PDB entry 2ZBL | X-ray diffraction, 1.60 A resolution | chains A and B of the 6 polymer chains in the assembly

== Chain A (and B) ==
Name: Putative isomerase
Organism: Salmonella typhimurium
Notes: chain B of this document is another copy of the same molecule, construct and numbering; everything in this record applies to it too
UniProt: Q8ZKT7 (Q8ZKT7_SALTY); numbering as in UniProt (aligned over 1-413)
Amino-acid sequence (421 residues; row label = number of the first residue in the row):
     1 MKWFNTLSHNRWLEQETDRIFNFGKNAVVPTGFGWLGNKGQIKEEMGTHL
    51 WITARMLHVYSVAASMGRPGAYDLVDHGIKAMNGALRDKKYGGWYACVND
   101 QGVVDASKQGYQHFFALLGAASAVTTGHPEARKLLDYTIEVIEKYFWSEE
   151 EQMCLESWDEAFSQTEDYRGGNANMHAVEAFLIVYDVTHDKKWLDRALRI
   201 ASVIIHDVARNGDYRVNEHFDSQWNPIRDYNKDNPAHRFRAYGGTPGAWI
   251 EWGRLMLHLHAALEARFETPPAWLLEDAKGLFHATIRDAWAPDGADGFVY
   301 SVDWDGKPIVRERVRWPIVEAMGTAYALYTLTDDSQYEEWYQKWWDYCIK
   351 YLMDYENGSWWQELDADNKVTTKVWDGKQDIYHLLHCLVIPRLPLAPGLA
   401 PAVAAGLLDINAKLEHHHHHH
Not modelled in the structure: 413-417 (chain B: 414-416)
Construct notes: engineered mutation Ala248 (His in Q8ZKT7); expression tag (414-421)
Ligand contacts: beta-D-mannopyranose (BMA): Trp51, Arg55, Tyr111, Asn172, Met175, His176, Arg238, Phe239, Glu251, Trp316, Trp375, His383

== Interface between chain A and chain B ==
Residue-residue contacts (29):
  Met1(A) with Ala64(B), hydrophobic; Tyr72(B), hydrophobic; Thr126(B)
  Lys2(A) with Ser65(B)
  Trp3(A) with Ala64(B), hydrogen bond (side chain-backbone); Gly67(B); Arg68(B); Pro69(B), hydrophobic
  Ser8(A) with Met66(B), hydrogen bond (side chain-backbone); Arg68(B), hydrogen bond (backbone-side chain)
  His9(A) with Met66(B); Gly67(B), hydrogen bond (side chain-backbone)
  Arg11(A) with Glu14(B), salt bridge; Arg392(B)
  Trp12(A) with Arg68(B); Pro69(B), hydrophobic
  Trp345(A) with Pro69(B), hydrophobic
  Asp346(A) with Pro69(B); Gly70(B), hydrogen bond (side chain-backbone); Tyr72(B); Asp73(B)
  Ile349(A) with Lys25(B); Pro69(B); Gly70(B)
  Lys350(A) with Asp73(B)
  His418(A) with Ala404(B), hydrogen bond (side chain-backbone); Ala405(B), hydrogen bond (backbone-backbone); Gly406(B), hydrogen bond (side chain-backbone)
  His419(A) with Ala405(B)
Interface residues without a listed pair, chain A (14 interface residues in all): Gln15
Interface residues without a listed pair, chain B (20 interface residues in all): Asp18, Ala71, Leu408, Asp409

== Summary ==
14 residues of chain A and 20 residues of chain B are in contact, with 8 hydrogen bonds and 1 salt bridge.
Polar pairs include Arg11(A)-Glu14(B), Trp3(A)-Ala64(B) and Ser8(A)-Met66(B). Ligands of chain A:
beta-D-mannopyranose.
Chain A and chain B are both Putative isomerase (Salmonella typhimurium); the structure, Functional annotation
of Salmonella enterica yihS-encoded protein, was determined by X-ray diffraction together with 2RGK from the
same study.
